PDB entry 8BX7 | electron microscopy, 2.76 A resolution | chains C and E of the 5 polymer chains in the assembly

[Chain C]
Name: cGMP-gated cation channel alpha-1
From: Bos taurus
UniProtKB: Q00194 (CNGA1_BOVIN); numbering as in UniProt (aligned over 1-690)
Amino-acid sequence (690 residues; each row starts with the number of its first residue):
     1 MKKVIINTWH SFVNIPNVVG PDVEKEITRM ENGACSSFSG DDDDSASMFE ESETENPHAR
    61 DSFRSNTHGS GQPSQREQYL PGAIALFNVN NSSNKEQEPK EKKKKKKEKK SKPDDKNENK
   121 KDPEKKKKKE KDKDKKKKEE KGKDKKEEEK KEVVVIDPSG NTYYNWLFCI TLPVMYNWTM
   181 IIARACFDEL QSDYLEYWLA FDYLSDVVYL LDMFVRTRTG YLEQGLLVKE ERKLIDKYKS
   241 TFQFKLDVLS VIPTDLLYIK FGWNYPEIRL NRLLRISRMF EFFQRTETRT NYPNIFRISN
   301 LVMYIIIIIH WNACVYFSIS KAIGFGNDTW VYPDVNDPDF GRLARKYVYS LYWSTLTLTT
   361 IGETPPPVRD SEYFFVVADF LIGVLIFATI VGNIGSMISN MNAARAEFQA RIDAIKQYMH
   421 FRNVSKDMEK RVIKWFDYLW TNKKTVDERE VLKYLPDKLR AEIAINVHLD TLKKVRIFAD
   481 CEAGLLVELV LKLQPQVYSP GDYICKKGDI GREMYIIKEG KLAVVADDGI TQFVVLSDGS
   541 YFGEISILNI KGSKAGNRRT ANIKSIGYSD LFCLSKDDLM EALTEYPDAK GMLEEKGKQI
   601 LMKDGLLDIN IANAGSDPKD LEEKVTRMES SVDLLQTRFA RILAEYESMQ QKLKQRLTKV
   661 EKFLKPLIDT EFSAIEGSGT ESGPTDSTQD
Disordered / not traced: 1-153, 614-617, 671-690

[Chain E]
Name: calmodulin-1
From: Bos taurus
UniProtKB: A0A3Q7XW08 (A0A3Q7XW08_URSAR); residue numbers follow UniProt; this construct covers 1-149
Amino-acid sequence (149 residues; row label = number of the first residue in the row):
     1 MADQLTEEQI AEFKEAFSLF DKDGDGTITT KELGTVMRSL GQNPTEAELQ DMINEVDADG
    61 NGTIDFPEFL TMMARKMKDT DSEEEIREAF RVFDKDGNGY ISAAELRHVM TNLGEKLTDE
   121 EVDEMIREAD IDGDGQVNYE EFVQMMTAK
Disordered / not traced: 1-84

[Chain C / chain E interface]
Contacting residue pairs (6):
  Ala644(C) - Asn112(E)
  Glu645(C) - Val92(E)
  Glu645(C) - Asn112(E)
  Ser648(C) - His108(E)
  Ser648(C) - Asn112(E)
  Met649(C) - His108(E)  hydrogen bond (backbone-backbone)
Other interface residues (no listed pair), chain C (5 interface residues in all): Lys652
Other interface residues (no listed pair), chain E (4 interface residues in all): Thr111

[In short]
5 residues of chain C and 4 residues of chain E are in contact; the contacts include 1 hydrogen bond. The
hydrogen-bonded pair Met649(C)-His108(E) is a backbone contact.
Here chain C is cGMP-gated cation channel alpha-1 and chain E is calmodulin-1, both from Bos taurus. Entry
8BX7 (Structure of the rod CNG channel bound to calmodulin) was determined by electron microscopy.
